6S3L - chains F and G of the 11 polymer chains in the assembly; structure by electron microscopy, 3.20 A resolution.

[Chain F]
Molecule: Flagellar biosynthetic protein FliR
From: Vibrio mimicus CAIM 602
UniProt: A0A1D8S9I5 (A0A1D8S9I5_VIBMI); residues 1-260 here = UniProt positions 1-260
Amino-acid sequence (260 residues; numbered 1 to 260; the number before each row is that of its first residue):
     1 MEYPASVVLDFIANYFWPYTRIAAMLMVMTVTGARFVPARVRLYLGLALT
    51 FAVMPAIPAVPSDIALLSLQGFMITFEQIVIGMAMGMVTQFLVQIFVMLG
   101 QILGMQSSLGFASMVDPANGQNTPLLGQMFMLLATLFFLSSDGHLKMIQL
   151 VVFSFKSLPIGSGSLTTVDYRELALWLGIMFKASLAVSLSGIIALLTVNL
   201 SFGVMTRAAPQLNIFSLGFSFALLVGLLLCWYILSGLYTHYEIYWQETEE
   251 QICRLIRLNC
Unresolved in the structure: 1-9

[Chain G]
Molecule: Flagellar biosynthetic protein FliQ
From: Vibrio mimicus CAIM 602
UniProt: A0A1D8S9F5 (A0A1D8S9F5_VIBMI); numbering as in UniProt (aligned over 1-89)
Amino-acid sequence (89 residues; row label = number of the first residue in the row):
     1 MTPEIFVELFKESLWLVLIMVCAIIIPSLLIGLVVAIFQAATSINEQTLS
    51 FLPRLIITLLALMFFGHWMTQMLMDFFYSMIERLPQVLY

[Interface between chain F and chain G]
Residue-residue contacts - 35 pairs, chain F then chain G:
  Met129(F) - Phe10(G)
  Met129(F) - Leu14(G)  hydrophobic
  Leu133(F) - Phe10(G)  hydrophobic
  Phe137(F) - Pro3(G)  hydrophobic
  Phe137(F) - Val7(G)  hydrophobic
  Ser140(F) - Met1(G)
  Ser140(F) - Phe6(G)
  Gln211(F) - Ala36(G)
  Gln211(F) - Gln39(G)
  Gln211(F) - Ala40(G)
  Gln211(F) - Ile44(G)
  Gln211(F) - Asn45(G)  hydrogen bond
  Leu212(F) - Ala36(G)  hydrophobic
  Asn213(F) - Gln47(G)  hydrogen bond
  Phe215(F) - Gln47(G)
  Phe215(F) - Arg54(G)  hydrogen bond (backbone-side chain)
  Ser216(F) - Gly32(G)
  Ser216(F) - Ser50(G)  hydrogen bond
  Ser216(F) - Arg54(G)  hydrogen bond (backbone-side chain)
  Leu217(F) - Arg54(G)
  Gly218(F) - Arg54(G)
  Ser220(F) - Leu29(G)
  Ser220(F) - Arg54(G)
  Phe221(F) - Leu29(G)  hydrophobic
  Leu224(F) - Val21(G)  hydrophobic
  Leu224(F) - Cys22(G)  hydrophobic
  Leu227(F) - Val17(G)  hydrophobic
  Leu228(F) - Leu18(G)  hydrophobic
  Trp231(F) - Lys11(G)  hydrogen bond (side chain-backbone)
  Trp231(F) - Leu14(G)
  Leu234(F) - Val7(G)
  Leu234(F) - Phe10(G)  hydrophobic
  Leu234(F) - Leu14(G)  hydrophobic
  Ser235(F) - Lys11(G)
  Tyr238(F) - Pro3(G)
Other interface residues (no listed pair), chain F (23 interface residues in all): Leu132, Leu136, Cys230
Other interface residues (no listed pair), chain G (27 interface residues in all): Thr2, Trp15, Ile25, Leu33, Ser43, Thr48

[In short]
23 residues of chain F and 27 residues of chain G are in contact; the contacts include 6 hydrogen bonds. Polar
contacts include Gln211(F)-Asn45(G), Asn213(F)-Gln47(G) and Phe215(F)-Arg54(G).
Here chain F is Flagellar biosynthetic protein FliR and chain G is Flagellar biosynthetic protein FliQ, both
from Vibrio mimicus CAIM 602. Entry 6S3L (Structure of the core of the flagellar export apparatus from Vibrio
mimicus, the FliPQR-FlhB complex) was determined by electron microscopy, deposited together with 6S3R and
6S3S.
